Entry 6OEM (electron microscopy, 3.60 A resolution); this record covers chains C and I of the 10 polymer chains in the assembly.

Chain C:
Molecule: V(D)J recombination-activating protein 1
Organism: Mus musculus
Notes: EC 3.1.-.-, 2.3.2.27
UniProtKB: P15919 (RAG1_MOUSE); residues 1-1040 here = UniProt positions 1-1040
Chain sequence (1040 residues; row label = number of the first residue in the row):
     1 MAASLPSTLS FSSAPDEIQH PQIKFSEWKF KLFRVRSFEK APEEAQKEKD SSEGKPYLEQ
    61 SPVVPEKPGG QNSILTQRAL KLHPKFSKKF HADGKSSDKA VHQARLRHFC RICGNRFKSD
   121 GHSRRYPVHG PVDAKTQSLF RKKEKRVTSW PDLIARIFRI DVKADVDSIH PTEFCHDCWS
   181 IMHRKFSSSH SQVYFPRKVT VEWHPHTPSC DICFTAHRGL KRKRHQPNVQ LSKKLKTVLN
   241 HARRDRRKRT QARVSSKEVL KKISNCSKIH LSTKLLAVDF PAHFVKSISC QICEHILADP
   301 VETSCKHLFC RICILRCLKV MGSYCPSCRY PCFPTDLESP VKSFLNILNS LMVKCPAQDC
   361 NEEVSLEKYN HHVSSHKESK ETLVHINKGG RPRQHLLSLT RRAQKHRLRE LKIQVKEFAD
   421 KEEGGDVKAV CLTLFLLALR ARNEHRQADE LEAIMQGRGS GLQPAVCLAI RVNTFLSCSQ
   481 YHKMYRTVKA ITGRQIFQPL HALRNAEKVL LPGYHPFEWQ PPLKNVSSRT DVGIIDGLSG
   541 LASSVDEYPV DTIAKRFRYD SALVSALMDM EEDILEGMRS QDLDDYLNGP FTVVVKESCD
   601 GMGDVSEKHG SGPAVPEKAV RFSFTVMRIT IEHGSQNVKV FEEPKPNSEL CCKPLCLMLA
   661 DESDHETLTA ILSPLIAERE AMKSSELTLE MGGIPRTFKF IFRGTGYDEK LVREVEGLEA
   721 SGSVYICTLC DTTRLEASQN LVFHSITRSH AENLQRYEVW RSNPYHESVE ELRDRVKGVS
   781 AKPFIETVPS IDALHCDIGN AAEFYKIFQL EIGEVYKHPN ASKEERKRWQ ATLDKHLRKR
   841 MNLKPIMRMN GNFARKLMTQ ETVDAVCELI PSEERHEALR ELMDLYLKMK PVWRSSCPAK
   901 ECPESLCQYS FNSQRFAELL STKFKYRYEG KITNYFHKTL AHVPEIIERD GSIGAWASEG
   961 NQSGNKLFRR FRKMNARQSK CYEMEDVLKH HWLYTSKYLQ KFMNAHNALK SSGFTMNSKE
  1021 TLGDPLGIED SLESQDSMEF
Unresolved in the structure: 1-394, 957-959, 1009-1040
Construct notes: engineered mutation Gln962 (Glu in P15919)
Curated features (UniProtKB/Swiss-Prot):
  - zinc finger: Cys290 to Arg329 (RING-type), Leu351 to Lys380 (RAG1-type)
  - DNA-binding region: Gly389 to Gln456 (NBD)
  - binding site (Zn(2+)): Cys266, His270, Cys290, Cys293, His295, Cys305, His307, Cys310, Cys313, Cys325, Cys328, Cys355, Cys360, His372, His376
  - binding site (a divalent metal cation): Asp600, Asp708
  - site: Trp893 (Essential for DNA hairpin formation, participates in base-stacking interactions near the cleavage site)
  - cross-link: Lys233 (Glycyl lysine isopeptide (Lys-Gly) (interchain with G-Cter in ubiquitin))
  - mutagenesis: Lys233 (K233M: Abolishes autoubiquitination), His307 (H307A: Displays lower E3 ligase activity and affects the joining step of V(D)J recombination), Cys325 (C325G: Loss of E3 ligase activity and affects the joining step of V(D)J recombination), Arg391 (R391A: Defects in converting nicked products to hairpins; R391L: Impairs DNA-binding and hairpin formation while maintaining some nicking activity), Arg393 (R393A: Impairs DNA-binding and hairpin formation while maintaining some nicking activity), Arg401 (R401A: Allows robust hairpin activity), Arg402 (R402A: Defects in converting nicked products to hairpins), Lys405 (K405A: Reduced hairpin activity), His406 (H406A: Allows robust hairpin activity), Arg407 (R407A: Impairs DNA-binding and reduces hairpin formation without affecting nicking activity), Asn443 (N443A: Impairs DNA-binding; when associated with A-445), His445 (H445A: Impairs DNA-binding; when associated with A-443), 22 further mutagenesis entries in UniProt
What the authors report for this chain:
  - catalytic residues: Asp600, Asp708
  - mutagenesis - E962Q: abolished catalytic activity (citing earlier work)
  - binding site for the 50-nt DNA strand: Arg848, Met849
  - mutagenesis - R848A: increased catalytic activity

Chain I:
Molecule: 50-nt DNA strand
Sequence (50 nucleotides; numbered -3 to 46; the number before each row is that of its first residue; numbers below 1 keep their minus sign (DC-3 is residue -3)):
    -3 CCTGGATCTG GCCTGTCTTA CACAGTGATA CAGCCCTTAA CAAAAACCCG
Unresolved in the structure: -3 to 0

How chain C and chain I interact:
Contacting residue pairs - 13 pairs, chain C then chain I:
  Lys405(C) - DT33(I)  salt bridge to the phosphate
  Ser477(C) - DT22(I)  phosphate contact
  Cys478(C) - DG23(I)  hydrogen bond to the phosphate
  Ser479(C) - DT22(I)  phosphate contact
  Met974(C) - DT22(I)  phosphate contact
  Asn975(C) - DG23(I)  phosphate contact
  Ala976(C) - DT22(I)  sugar contact
  Ala976(C) - DG23(I)  phosphate contact
  Arg977(C) - DG23(I)  sugar contact
  Arg977(C) - DA24(I)  sugar contact
  Gln978(C) - DG21(I)  hydrogen bond to the base
  Lys989(C) - DG23(I)  phosphate contact
  Lys989(C) - DA24(I)  salt bridge to the phosphate
Also at the interface, not in a pair above, chain C (15 interface residues in all): Lys412, Arg471, Arg504, Glu507, Asp986
Also at the interface, not in a pair above, chain I (6 interface residues in all): DT25

In short:
Chain C and chain I form an interface of 15 and 6 residues respectively; the contacts include 2 hydrogen bonds
and 2 salt bridges. Among the polar pairs are Gln978(C)-DG21(I), Cys478(C)-DG23(I) and Lys405(C)-DT33(I). The
paper reports catalytic residues Asp600(C) and Asp708(C); E962Q of chain C abolishes catalytic activity.
Chain C is V(D)J recombination-activating protein 1 (Mus musculus) and chain I is a 50-nt DNA strand; the
structure, Cryo-EM structure of mouse RAG1/2 PRC complex (DNA0), was determined by electron microscopy (same
publication as 6OEN, 6OEO, 6OEP, 6OEQ, 6OER and 6V0V).
